PDB entry 4HRG | X-ray diffraction, 2.00 A resolution | chains A and B of the 4 polymer chains in the assembly

== Chain A (and B) ==
Protein: Protein S100-A10
From: Homo sapiens
Notes: chain B of this document is another copy of the same molecule, construct and numbering; everything in this record applies to it too
UniProtKB: P60903 (S10AA_HUMAN); residues 0-92 here correspond to UniProt positions 1-93 (UniProt number = residue number + 1)
Chain sequence (115 residues; numbered -1 to 113; the number before each row is that of its first residue; numbers below 1 keep their minus sign (Ser-1 is residue -1)):
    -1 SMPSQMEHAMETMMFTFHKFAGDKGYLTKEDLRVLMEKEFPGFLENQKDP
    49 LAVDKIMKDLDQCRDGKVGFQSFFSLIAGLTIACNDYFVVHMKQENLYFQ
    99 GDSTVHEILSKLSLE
Disordered / not traced: -1 (chain B: -1 to 0)
Construct notes: expression tag (-1, 93-108, 110-113)
Curated features (UniProtKB/Swiss-Prot):
  - region: Asp59 to Ser70 (Ancestral calcium site)
  - modified residue (N6-acetyllysine): Lys22, Lys27, Lys36, Lys53, Lys56
  - cross-link: Lys36 (Glycyl lysine isopeptide (Lys-Gly) (interchain with G-Cter in SUMO2))
From the paper describing this entry:
  - conformationally variable residues (loop rearrangement): Asp57 to Asp63
  - mutagenesis - D59A: unchanged binding to AnxA2
  - mutagenesis - D59A: unchanged binding to homodimerization of p11
  - mutagenesis - C82Q, C82S: unchanged binding to endogenous p11
  - mutagenesis - D59A: decreased stability with Protein S100-A10 (chain A)
  - mutagenesis - C82Q, C82S: unchanged binding to Protein S100-A10 (chain A)

== How chain A and chain B interact ==
Pairs across the interface (83; chain A residue first):
  Met0(A) with Asp100(B)
  Pro1(A) with Ser101(B)
  Ser2(A) with Lys36(B); Glu37(B), hydrogen bond (side chain-backbone)
  Gln3(A) with Thr10(B); Glu37(B), hydrogen bond (backbone-side chain)
  Met4(A) with Thr14(B); Glu37(B), hydrogen bond (backbone-side chain); Phe38(B), hydrophobic; Ile75(B), hydrophobic
  Glu5(A) with Glu37(B); Pro39(B); Val103(B); His104(B), salt bridge; Leu107(B)
  Ala7(A) with Ala7(B)
  Met8(A) with Phe38(B), hydrophobic; Leu78(B), hydrophobic; Thr79(B)
  Glu9(A) with Ser101(B); Thr102(B), hydrogen bond (side chain-backbone); Val103(B), hydrogen bond (side chain-backbone)
  Thr10(A) with Gln3(B)
  Met11(A) with Met4(B), hydrophobic; Ala7(B), hydrophobic; Met11(B), hydrophobic
  Met12(A) with Cys82(B); Asn83(B); Phe86(B), hydrophobic
  Phe13(A) with Phe86(B), hydrophobic; Thr102(B)
  Thr14(A) with Met4(B)
  His16(A) with Asn83(B), hydrogen bond; Phe86(B); Val87(B); Lys91(B), hydrogen bond
  Gly20(A) with Lys91(B), hydrogen bond (backbone-side chain)
  Glu37(A) with Ser2(B), hydrogen bond (backbone-side chain); Gln3(B), hydrogen bond (side chain-backbone); Met4(B), hydrogen bond (side chain-backbone); Glu5(B)
  Phe38(A) with Met4(B), hydrophobic; Glu5(B); Met8(B), hydrophobic
  Pro39(A) with Glu5(B)
  Phe68(A) with Thr79(B); Ile80(B), hydrophobic; Asn83(B)
  Gln69(A) with Ile80(B)
  Phe72(A) with Phe72(B), hydrophobic; Ala76(B), hydrophobic; Thr79(B)
  Ile75(A) with Met4(B), hydrophobic; Phe72(B), hydrophobic
  Ala76(A) with Phe72(B), hydrophobic
  Leu78(A) with Met8(B), hydrophobic
  Thr79(A) with Met8(B); Phe68(B); Phe72(B)
  Ile80(A) with Phe68(B), hydrophobic; Gln69(B)
  Asn83(A) with Met12(B); His16(B), hydrogen bond; Phe68(B)
  Phe86(A) with Met12(B), hydrophobic; Phe13(B), hydrophobic; His16(B)
  Val87(A) with His16(B)
  Lys91(A) with His16(B), hydrogen bond; Gly20(B), hydrogen bond (side chain-backbone)
  Phe97(A) with Phe13(B), hydrophobic
  Gln98(A) with Glu9(B)
  Gly99(A) with Glu9(B)
  Asp100(A) with Pro1(B); His6(B), salt bridge; Glu9(B), hydrogen bond (backbone-side chain)
  Ser101(A) with Glu9(B), hydrogen bond (backbone-side chain)
  Thr102(A) with Glu9(B), hydrogen bond (backbone-side chain); Phe13(B)
  Val103(A) with Glu5(B); Glu9(B), hydrogen bond (backbone-side chain)
  His104(A) with Glu5(B), salt bridge
  Leu107(A) with Glu5(B)
Interface residues without a listed pair, chain A (43 interface residues in all): Gly23, Cys82, Ile106
Interface residues without a listed pair, chain B (43 interface residues in all): Asp21, Gly23, Phe71, Ile106

== Overview ==
The chain A/chain B interface involves 43 residues from each chain, with 18 hydrogen bonds and 3 salt bridges.
Polar pairs include Glu5(A)-His104(B), Asp100(A)-His6(B) and Ser2(A)-Glu37(B). From the paper: D59A of chain A
reduces stability with Protein S100-A10 (chain A); conformational variability at Asp57(A); 3 substitutions
were tested in all.
Both chains are Protein S100-A10 (Homo sapiens). Entry 4HRG (Crystal Structure of p11-Annexin A2(N-terminal)
Fusion Protein in Complex with AHNAK1 Peptide) was determined by X-ray diffraction, deposited together with
4HRE and 4HRH.
